PDB entry 8FZC | electron microscopy, 5.50 A resolution (low resolution: residue-level contacts below are approximate; hydrogen-bond / salt-bridge calls are withheld) | chains A and B of the 3 polymer chains in the assembly

== Chain A (and B) ==
Molecule: Spacer peptide 2
From: Human immunodeficiency virus type 2 (ISOLATE ROD)
Notes: chain B of this document is another copy of the same molecule, construct and numbering; everything in this record applies to it too
UniProtKB: P04590 (GAG_HV2RO); numbering as in UniProt (aligned over 150-373)
Sequence (224 residues; each row starts with the number of its first residue):
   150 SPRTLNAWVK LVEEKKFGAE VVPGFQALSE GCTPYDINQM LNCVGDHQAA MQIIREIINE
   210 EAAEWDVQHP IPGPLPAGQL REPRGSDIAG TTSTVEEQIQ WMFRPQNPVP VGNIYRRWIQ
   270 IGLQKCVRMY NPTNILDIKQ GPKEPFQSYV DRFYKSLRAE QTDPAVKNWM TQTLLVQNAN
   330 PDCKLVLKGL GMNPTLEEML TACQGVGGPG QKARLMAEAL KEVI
Curated features (UniProtKB/Swiss-Prot):
  - region: Asn191 to Gln228 (Interaction with host PPIA/CYPA and NUP153), Pro219 to Ala226 (PPIA/CYPA-binding loop)
  - site: Met365, Ala366 (Cleavage)
  - modified residue: Ser150 (Phosphoserine)

== Interface between chain A and chain B ==
Contacting residue pairs (18):
  Arg152(A) with Glu209(B); Glu210(B); Glu213(B)
  Thr153(A) with Arg266(B)
  Ala156(A) with Ile270(B)
  Lys159(A) with Gln273(B); Arg277(B)
  Glu163(A) with Arg277(B)
  Lys164(A) with Arg277(B)
  Glu169(A) with Ala168(B); Glu169(B); Pro172(B)
  Pro172(A) with Pro172(B)
  Ala176(A) with Gln175(B); Gln269(B)
  Leu177(A) with Gln269(B)
  Glu179(A) with Gln175(B); Glu179(B)
Other interface residues (no listed pair), chain A (14 interface residues in all): Ser150, Gly173, Gln175
Other interface residues (no listed pair), chain B (14 interface residues in all): Arg265

== Summary ==
Chain A and chain B each contribute 14 residues to their interface.
Both chains are Spacer peptide 2 (Human immunodeficiency virus type 2 (ISOLATE ROD)). Entry 8FZC (HIV-2 Gag
Capsid from Immature Virus-like Particles) was determined by electron microscopy (same publication as 7TV2).
